PDB entry 6KDB | X-ray diffraction, 2.86 A resolution | chains A and B of the 6 polymer chains in the assembly

Chain A:
Name: DNA (cytosine-5)-methyltransferase 3B
Organism: Homo sapiens
Notes: EC 2.1.1.37
Reference sequence: Q9UBC3 (DNM3B_HUMAN); residue numbers follow UniProt; this construct covers 571-853
Amino-acid sequence (286 residues; row label = number of the first residue in the row):
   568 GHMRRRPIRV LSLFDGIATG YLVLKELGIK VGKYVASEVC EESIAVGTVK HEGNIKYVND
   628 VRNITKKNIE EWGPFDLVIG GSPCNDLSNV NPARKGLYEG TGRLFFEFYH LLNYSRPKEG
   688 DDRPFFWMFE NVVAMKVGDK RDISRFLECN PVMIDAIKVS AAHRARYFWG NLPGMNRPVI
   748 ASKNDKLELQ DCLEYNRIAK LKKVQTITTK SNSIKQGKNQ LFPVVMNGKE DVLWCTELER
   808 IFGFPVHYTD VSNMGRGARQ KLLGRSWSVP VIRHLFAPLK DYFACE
Disordered / not traced: 568-569
Sequence notes: expression tag (568-570)
Curated features (UniProtKB/Swiss-Prot):
  - active site: C651
  - binding site (S-adenosyl-L-methionine): D582 to T586, E605, D627 to R629, R832 to W834
  - cross-link: K617 (Glycyl lysine isopeptide (Lys-Gly) (interchain with G-Cter in SUMO2))
  - natural variant: A585 (A585T: In ICF1; A585V: In ICF1), A603 (A603T: In ICF1), V606 (V606A: In ICF1), G663 (G663S: In ICF1), L664 (L664P: In ICF1), P691 (P691L: In FSHD4), V699 (V699G: In ICF1), V726 (V726G: In ICF1), A766 (A766P: In ICF1), E806 (E806ESTP: In ICF1), H814 (H814R: In ICF1), D817 (D817G: In ICF1), 3 further natural variant entries in UniProt
Residues lining bound ligands: S-adenosylhomocysteine (SAH): F581, D582, G583, I584, T586, S604, E605, V606, C607, S610, N626, D627, V628, R629, G648, S649, P650, L671, R832, S833, W834
From the paper describing this entry:
  - binding site for the 25-nt DNA strand: N779
  - mutagenesis - V657G, T775S (6.3-fold), N779A, N779D, N779Q, N779V: decreased catalytic activity on CpG sites
  - mutagenesis - C651A: abolished catalytic activity on CpG sites
  - specificity-determining residues: K777, N779
  - mutagenesis - K777A: decreased catalytic activity on CpG, CpA and CpT sites
  - mutagenesis - Q772R (0.069 and 0.072 uM): unchanged binding to DNA
  - disease-associated variants - A585V, A603T, V606A: decreased binding to SAM (proposed by the authors, not directly observed)
  - disease-associated variants - H814R, D817G, V818M: decreased binding to DNA (cytosine-5)-methyltransferase 3B (chain A) (proposed by the authors, not directly observed)
  - disease-associated variants - V726G, A766P, R840Q: decreased stability (proposed by the authors, not directly observed)
  - disease-associated variants - V699G: decreased binding to cytosine (proposed by the authors, not directly observed)
  - disease-associated variants - R823G: decreased binding to DNA (proposed by the authors, not directly observed)
  - disease-associated variants - R823G: decreased catalytic activity (citing earlier work)
  - mutagenesis - K777R: increased catalytic activity on CpG
  - mutagenesis - Q772R: decreased catalytic activity on 49-bp DNA (CG-3)
  - mutagenesis - Q772R: decreased catalytic activity on 24-bp DNA (CG and CG-2)

Chain B:
Name: DNA (cytosine-5)-methyltransferase 3-like
Organism: Homo sapiens
Reference sequence: Q9UJW3 (DNM3L_HUMAN); numbering as in UniProt (aligned over 178-379)
Amino-acid sequence (204 residues; numbered 176 to 379; the number before each row is that of its first residue):
   176 GHMFETVPVW RRQPVRVLSL FEDIKKELTS LGFLESGSDP GQLKHVVDVT DTVRKDVEEW
   236 GPFDLVYGAT PPLGHTCDRP PSWYLFQFHR LLQYARPKPG SPRPFFWMFV DNLVLNKEDL
   296 DVASRFLEME PVTIPDVHGG SLQNAVRVWS NIPAIRSRHW ALVSEEELSL LAQNKQSSKL
   356 AAKWPTKLVK NCFLPLREYF KYFS
Disordered / not traced: 176, 311-317, 331-336, 351-357
Sequence notes: expression tag (176-177)
Curated features (UniProtKB/Swiss-Prot):
  - mutagenesis: F261 (F261A: Loss of binding to DNMT3A)

Interface between chain A and chain B:
Residue-residue contacts (31; chain A residue first):
  R629(A) - R300(B)  hydrogen bond (backbone-side chain)
  K633(A) - E303(B)  salt bridge
  Y665(A) - P255(B)  hydrophobic
  Y665(A) - S257(B)  hydrogen bond (backbone-side chain)
  Y665(A) - W258(B)
  Y665(A) - F261(B)  hydrophobic
  Y665(A) - Q262(B)
  E666(A) - P256(B)
  R670(A) - S257(B)  hydrogen bond
  R670(A) - D294(B)  salt bridge
  F673(A) - F261(B)  hydrophobic
  F673(A) - F301(B)
  E674(A) - R300(B)  salt bridge
  E674(A) - F301(B)
  Y676(A) - H264(B)  hydrogen bond
  Y676(A) - R265(B)
  Y676(A) - Q268(B)
  H677(A) - R300(B)
  H677(A) - F301(B)
  Y681(A) - R300(B)
  Y681(A) - E303(B)  hydrogen bond
  R708(A) - D226(B)
  R712(A) - T225(B)  hydrogen bond (side chain-backbone)
  R712(A) - D226(B)  salt bridge
  R712(A) - R265(B)
  R712(A) - Y269(B)  hydrogen bond (backbone-side chain)
  F713(A) - F261(B)
  F713(A) - Q262(B)
  F713(A) - R265(B)
  E715(A) - R229(B)  salt bridge
  E715(A) - Y269(B)
Other interface residues (no listed pair), chain A (17 interface residues in all): N680, E686, D709
Other interface residues (no listed pair), chain B (20 interface residues in all): T227, K273, V297

Summary:
The interface between chain A and chain B involves 17 residues on one side and 20 on the other; the contacts
include 7 hydrogen bonds and 5 salt bridges. Among the polar pairs are K633(A)-E303(B), R670(A)-D294(B) and
E674(A)-R300(B). The paper reports a binding site for the 25-nt DNA strand at N779(A); V657G, T775S and N779A
of chain A, among others, reduce catalytic activity on CpG sites; 21 substitutions were tested in all.
Here chain A is DNA (cytosine-5)-methyltransferase 3B and chain B is DNA (cytosine-5)-methyltransferase
3-like, both from Homo sapiens. Entry 6KDB (Crystal structure of human DNMT3B-DNMT3L in complex with DNA
containing CpGpT site) was determined by X-ray diffraction, deposited together with 6KDA, 6KDL, 6KDP and 6KDT.
